PDB entry 4F1A | X-ray diffraction, 1.80 A resolution | chains A and B of the 4 polymer chains in the assembly

[Chain A]
Molecule: Insulin A chain
From: Homo sapiens
UniProtKB: P01308 (INS_HUMAN); residues 1-21 here correspond to UniProt positions 90-110 (UniProt number = residue number + 89)
Chain sequence (21 residues; each row starts with the number of its first residue):
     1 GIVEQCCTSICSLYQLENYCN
Disulfide bonds: Cys-6/Cys-11

[Chain B]
Molecule: Insulin B chain
From: Homo sapiens
UniProtKB: P01308 (INS_HUMAN); residues 1-30 here correspond to UniProt positions 25-54 (UniProt number = residue number + 24)
Chain sequence (30 residues; numbered 1 to 30; the number before each row is that of its first residue):
     1 FVNQHLCGSHLVEALYLVCGERGFFYTPKT
Metal / ion sites: Zn2+ near His-10 (its only coordinating residue here)

[How chain A and chain B interact]
Residue-residue contacts (40):
  Gly-1(A) with Thr-30(B)
  Ile-2(A) with Leu-11(B), hydrophobic; Leu-15(B), hydrophobic
  Val-3(A) with Pro-28(B), hydrophobic
  Glu-4(A) with Thr-30(B)
  Cys-6(A) with Gln-4(B); His-5(B); Leu-6(B), hydrogen bond (backbone-backbone)
  Cys-7(A) with His-5(B), hydrogen bond (backbone-side chain); Leu-6(B), hydrogen bond (backbone-backbone); Cys-7(B), disulfide
  Thr-8(A) with His-5(B), hydrogen bond (backbone-side chain)
  Ser-9(A) with His-5(B)
  Ile-10(A) with Asn-3(B); Gln-4(B); His-5(B)
  Cys-11(A) with Val-2(B); Asn-3(B); Gln-4(B), hydrogen bond (backbone-backbone)
  Ser-12(A) with Val-2(B); Asn-3(B)
  Leu-13(A) with Val-2(B); Val-18(B)
  Tyr-14(A) with Phe-1(B)
  Leu-16(A) with Leu-6(B), hydrophobic; Leu-11(B), hydrophobic; Ala-14(B), hydrophobic; Leu-15(B)
  Glu-17(A) with Val-18(B); Arg-22(B), salt bridge
  Tyr-19(A) with Leu-15(B), hydrophobic; Phe-24(B); Phe-25(B), hydrogen bond (backbone-backbone)
  Cys-20(A) with Cys-19(B), disulfide; Arg-22(B); Gly-23(B)
  Asn-21(A) with Arg-22(B), hydrogen bond (backbone-side chain); Gly-23(B), hydrogen bond (backbone-backbone); Phe-24(B); Phe-25(B)
Other interface residues (no listed pair), chain A (20 interface residues in all): Gln-15, Asn-18
Other interface residues (no listed pair), chain B (20 interface residues in all): Tyr-26, Thr-27
Inter-chain disulfides: Cys-7(A)/Cys-7(B), Cys-20(A)/Cys-19(B)

[Overview]
Chain A and chain B each contribute 20 residues to their interface; the contacts include 2 disulfide bonds, 8
hydrogen bonds and 1 salt bridge. Polar contacts include Glu-17(A)/Arg-22(B), Cys-7(A)/His-5(B) and
Thr-8(A)/His-5(B).
Here chain A is Insulin A chain and chain B is Insulin B chain, both from Homo sapiens. Entry 4F1A (Human
Insulin) was determined by X-ray diffraction (same publication as 4EWW, 4EWX, 4EWZ, 4EX0, 4EX1, 4EXX and 17
further entries).
